PDB entry 2WKU | X-ray diffraction, 2.30 A resolution | chains B and C of the 4 polymer chains in the assembly

Chain B (and C):
Name: Acetyl-CoA acetyltransferase
Source organism: Zoogloea ramigera
Notes: EC 2.3.1.9; chain C of this document is another copy of the same molecule, construct and numbering; everything in this record applies to it too
UniProtKB: P07097 (THIL_ZOORA); the construct has insertions or renumbered stretches relative to UniProt, so the offset changes along the chain: 1-10 = UniProt 2-11; 12-392 = UniProt 12-392
Chain sequence (392 residues; each row starts with the number of its first residue):
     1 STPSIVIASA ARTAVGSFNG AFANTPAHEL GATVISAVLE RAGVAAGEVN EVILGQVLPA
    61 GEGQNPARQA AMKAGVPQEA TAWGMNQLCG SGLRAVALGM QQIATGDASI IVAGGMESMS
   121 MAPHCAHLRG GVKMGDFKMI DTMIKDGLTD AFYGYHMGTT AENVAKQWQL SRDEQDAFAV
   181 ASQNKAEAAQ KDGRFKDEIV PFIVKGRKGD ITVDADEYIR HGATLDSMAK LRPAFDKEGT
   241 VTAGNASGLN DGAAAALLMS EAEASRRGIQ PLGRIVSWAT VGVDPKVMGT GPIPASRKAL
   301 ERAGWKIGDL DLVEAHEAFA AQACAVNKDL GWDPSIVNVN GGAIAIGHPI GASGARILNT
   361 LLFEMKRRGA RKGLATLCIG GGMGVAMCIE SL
Disordered / not traced: 1-3
Sequence notes: engineered mutation His316 (Asn in P07097)
Small-molecule neighbours: D-mannose (DNO): Ala8, Ser9, Ala10, Arg41, Asp197, Gln270, Leu272, Phe363
Swiss-Prot annotation at these positions:
  - active site: Cys89 (Acyl-thioester intermediate), His348 (Proton acceptor), Cys378 (Proton acceptor)

How chain B and chain C interact:
Residue-residue contacts (29; chain B residue first):
  Phe18(B) - Lys133(C)
  His124(B) - Val132(C)
  His124(B) - Gly135(C)  hydrogen bond (side chain-backbone)
  His124(B) - Phe137(C)
  Val132(B) - His124(C)
  Lys133(B) - Phe18(C)
  Met134(B) - Asp141(C)
  Met134(B) - Met143(C)  hydrophobic
  Met134(B) - Leu249(C)  hydrophobic
  Gly135(B) - His124(C)  hydrogen bond (backbone-side chain)
  Gly135(B) - Asp141(C)  hydrogen bond (backbone-side chain)
  Gly135(B) - Ile144(C)
  Asp136(B) - Lys138(C)  salt bridge
  Asp136(B) - Met139(C)
  Asp136(B) - Ile140(C)
  Asp136(B) - Asp141(C)  hydrogen bond (side chain-backbone)
  Phe137(B) - His124(C)
  Phe137(B) - Lys138(C)
  Phe137(B) - Met139(C)  hydrogen bond (backbone-backbone)
  Lys138(B) - Asp136(C)
  Lys138(B) - Phe137(C)
  Met139(B) - Asp136(C)
  Met139(B) - Phe137(C)  hydrogen bond (backbone-backbone)
  Met139(B) - Met139(C)  hydrophobic
  Ile140(B) - Asp136(C)
  Asp141(B) - Met134(C)
  Asp141(B) - Gly135(C)  hydrogen bond (side chain-backbone)
  Asp141(B) - Asp136(C)  hydrogen bond (backbone-side chain)
  Leu249(B) - Met134(C)  hydrophobic
Other interface residues (no listed pair), chain B (16 interface residues in all): Asn19, Met143, Ile144
Other interface residues (no listed pair), chain C (16 interface residues in all): Asn19

Overview:
The chain B/chain C interface involves 16 residues from each chain, with 8 hydrogen bonds and 1 salt bridge.
Polar contacts include Asp136(B)-Lys138(C), His124(B)-Gly135(C) and Gly135(B)-Asp141(C). Chain B binds
D-mannose. UniProt lists 3 active-site residues on chain B.
Chain B and chain C are both Acetyl-CoA acetyltransferase (Zoogloea ramigera); the structure, Biosynthetic
thiolase from Z. ramigera. the N316H mutant, was determined by X-ray diffraction together with 2WKT, 2WKV,
2WL4, 2WL5 and 2WL6 from the same study.
